Entry 2O7H (X-ray diffraction, 1.86 A resolution); this record covers chains A and B of the 3 polymer chains in the assembly.

== Chain A (and B) ==
Molecule: General control protein GCN4
From: Saccharomyces cerevisiae
Notes: fragment: leucine zipper; chain B of this document is another copy of the same molecule, construct and numbering; everything in this record applies to it too
UniProt: P03069 (GCN4_YEAST); residues 1-33 here correspond to UniProt positions 249-281 (UniProt number = residue number + 248)
Sequence (35 residues; row label = number of the first residue in the row; numbers below 1 keep their minus sign (Gly-1 is residue -1)):
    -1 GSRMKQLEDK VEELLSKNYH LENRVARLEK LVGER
Unresolved in the structure: -1, 33 (chain B: -1 to 1, 32-33)
Differences from the reference sequence: expression tag (-1 to 0); engineered mutation Arg22 (Glu270 in P03069), Glu27 (Lys275 in P03069)
Swiss-Prot annotation at these positions:
  - region: Leu5 to Leu26 (Leucine-zipper)
From the paper describing this entry:
  - self-association interface (contacts with another copy of this molecule); pairs are residue here / residue on that copy: Glu20-Arg22 (salt bridge), Arg22-Glu27
  - contacts within the chain: Lys15-Asn16 (hydrophobic contact)
  - mutagenesis - R1A: unchanged stability
  - mutagenesis - V9I/L12I: decreased stability
  - conformationally variable residues (side-chain flip): Asn16

== How chain A and chain B interact ==
Residue-residue contacts (30; chain A residue first):
  Arg1(A) - Met2(B)
  Arg1(A) - Lys3(B)
  Arg1(A) - Glu6(B)  salt bridge
  Met2(A) - Met2(B)
  Leu5(A) - Met2(B)  hydrophobic
  Leu5(A) - Leu5(B)  hydrophobic
  Leu5(A) - Glu6(B)
  Leu5(A) - Val9(B)  hydrophobic
  Lys8(A) - Val9(B)
  Lys8(A) - Glu10(B)
  Lys8(A) - Leu13(B)
  Val9(A) - Val9(B)  hydrophobic
  Leu12(A) - Val9(B)  hydrophobic
  Leu12(A) - Leu12(B)  hydrophobic
  Leu12(A) - Leu13(B)  hydrophobic
  Lys15(A) - Asn16(B)
  Leu19(A) - Asn16(B)
  Leu19(A) - Glu20(B)
  Leu19(A) - Val23(B)  hydrophobic
  Arg22(A) - Glu20(B)  salt bridge
  Arg22(A) - Val23(B)
  Arg22(A) - Ala24(B)
  Arg22(A) - Glu27(B)  salt bridge
  Val23(A) - Val23(B)  hydrophobic
  Leu26(A) - Val23(B)  hydrophobic
  Leu26(A) - Leu26(B)  hydrophobic
  Leu26(A) - Glu27(B)
  Leu26(A) - Val30(B)  hydrophobic
  Leu29(A) - Val30(B)  hydrophobic
  Val30(A) - Val30(B)  hydrophobic
Other interface residues (no listed pair), chain B (16 interface residues in all): Leu19

== Overview ==
13 residues of chain A face 16 of chain B across their interface, with 3 salt bridges. Polar pairs include
Arg1(A)-Glu6(B), Arg22(A)-Glu20(B) and Arg22(A)-Glu27(B). The paper reports that V9I/L12I of chain A reduce
stability; conformational variability at Asn16(A).
Both chains are General control protein GCN4 (Saccharomyces cerevisiae). Entry 2O7H (Crystal structure of
trimeric coiled coil GCN4 leucine zipper) was determined by X-ray diffraction together with 3GJP from the same
study.
